1XQK - chains A and B; structure by X-ray diffraction, 1.95 A resolution.

[Chain A (and B)]
Molecule: Alanine racemase
From: Geobacillus stearothermophilus
Notes: EC 5.1.1.1; chain B of this document is another copy of the same molecule, construct and numbering; everything in this record applies to it too
UniProtKB: P10724 (ALR_BACST); residue numbers follow UniProt; this construct covers 1-382
Chain sequence (388 residues; each row starts with the number of its first residue):
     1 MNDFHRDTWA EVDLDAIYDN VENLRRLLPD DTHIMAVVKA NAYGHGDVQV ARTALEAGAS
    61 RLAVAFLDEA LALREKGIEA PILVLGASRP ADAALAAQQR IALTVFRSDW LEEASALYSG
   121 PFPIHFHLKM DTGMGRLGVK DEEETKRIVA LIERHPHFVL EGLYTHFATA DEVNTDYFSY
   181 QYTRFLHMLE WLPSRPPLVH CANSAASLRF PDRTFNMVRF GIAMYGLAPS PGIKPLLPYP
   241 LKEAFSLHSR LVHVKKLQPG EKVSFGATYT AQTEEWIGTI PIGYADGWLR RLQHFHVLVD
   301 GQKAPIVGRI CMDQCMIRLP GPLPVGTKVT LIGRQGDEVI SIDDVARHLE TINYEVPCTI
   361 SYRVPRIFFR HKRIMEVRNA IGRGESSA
Disordered / not traced: 1, 384-388 (chain B: 1, 382-388)
Modified positions: Lys129 (lysine nz-carboxylic acid; KCX)
Construct notes: modified residue (129); engineered mutation Phe265 (Tyr in P10724)
Residues lining bound ligands:
  - pmp-hydroxyisoxazole (PMH; (5-hydroxy-4-{[(3-hydroxyisoxazol-4-yl)amino]methyl}-6-methylpyridin-3-yl)methyl dihydrogen phosphate), molecule 1: Val37, Lys39, Tyr43, Leu85, Lys129, Arg136, Tyr164, His166, Asn203, Ser204, Arg219, Phe220, Gly221, Ile222, Tyr354
  - pmp-hydroxyisoxazole (PMH), molecule 2: Phe265, Tyr284, Cys311, Met312, Asp313
Swiss-Prot annotation at these positions:
  - active site: Lys39 (Proton acceptor)
  - binding site (substrate): Arg136, Met312
  - modified residue: Lys39 (N6-(pyridoxal phosphate)lysine), Lys129 (N6-carboxylysine)
  - mutagenesis: Lys39 (K39A: Loss of activity), His166 (H166A: 6.5-fold decrease in activity), Arg219 (R219A: 100-fold decrease in activity; R219E: 1000-fold decrease in activity; R219K: 4-fold decrease in activity), Tyr354 (Y354A: 54-fold increase in serine racemase activity; Y354N: 81-fold increase in serine racemase activity; Y354Q: 51-fold increase in serine racemase activity)

[How chain A and chain B interact]
Contacting residue pairs (146):
  Phe4(A) - Asp68(B)
  Phe4(A) - Arg89(B)  hydrogen bond (backbone-side chain)
  His5(A) - Leu67(B)
  His5(A) - Asp68(B)  salt bridge
  His5(A) - Arg89(B)
  His5(A) - Asp92(B)
  His5(A) - Leu95(B)
  Arg6(A) - Phe66(B)
  Arg6(A) - Asp68(B)
  Arg6(A) - Arg89(B)
  Asp7(A) - Arg89(B)  salt bridge
  Lys39(A) - Met312(B)
  Lys39(A) - Asp313(B)  salt bridge
  Ala40(A) - Ala285(B)  hydrophobic
  Ala40(A) - Met312(B)  hydrophobic
  Ala40(A) - Tyr362(B)
  Ala40(A) - Arg363(B)
  Asn41(A) - Tyr362(B)  hydrogen bond (backbone-side chain)
  Tyr43(A) - Met312(B)
  Ala65(A) - Asp313(B)
  Phe66(A) - Arg6(B)
  Phe66(A) - Arg363(B)
  Phe66(A) - Ile381(B)  hydrophobic
  Leu67(A) - His5(B)
  Asp68(A) - Phe4(B)
  Asp68(A) - His5(B)  salt bridge
  Asp68(A) - Arg6(B)
  Asp68(A) - Asn379(B)
  Asp68(A) - Ile381(B)
  Glu69(A) - Arg363(B)  salt bridge
  Leu71(A) - His5(B)
  Ala87(A) - Val252(B)  hydrophobic
  Arg89(A) - Phe4(B)  hydrogen bond (side chain-backbone)
  Arg89(A) - His5(B)
  Arg89(A) - Arg6(B)
  Arg89(A) - Asp7(B)  salt bridge
  Asp92(A) - His5(B)
  Leu95(A) - His5(B)
  Phe106(A) - Val252(B)
  Phe106(A) - His253(B)
  Arg107(A) - His253(B)  hydrogen bond
  Arg107(A) - Val254(B)  hydrogen bond (side chain-backbone)
  Arg107(A) - Val325(B)
  Asp131(A) - Lys255(B)  salt bridge
  Gly133(A) - Lys262(B)
  Met134(A) - Val263(B)
  Met134(A) - Ser264(B)  hydrogen bond (backbone-backbone)
  Met134(A) - Phe265(B)  hydrophobic
  Met134(A) - Cys311(B)  hydrophobic
  Gly135(A) - Lys255(B)  hydrogen bond (backbone-side chain)
  Gly135(A) - Val263(B)
  Gly135(A) - Met316(B)
  Arg136(A) - His253(B)
  Arg136(A) - Lys255(B)  hydrogen bond (backbone-side chain)
  Arg136(A) - Thr279(B)  hydrogen bond (backbone-side chain)
  Arg136(A) - Cys311(B)  hydrogen bond
  Arg136(A) - Gln314(B)
  Arg136(A) - Met316(B)
  Leu137(A) - His253(B)
  Leu137(A) - Thr279(B)
  Leu137(A) - Gln314(B)
  Gly138(A) - His253(B)
  Lys140(A) - Lys255(B)
  Lys140(A) - Leu257(B)
  Lys140(A) - Glu261(B)  salt bridge
  His166(A) - Phe265(B)
  Phe167(A) - Phe265(B)
  Ala168(A) - Ser264(B)
  Ala168(A) - Phe265(B)
  Ala168(A) - Gly266(B)  hydrogen bond (backbone-backbone)
  Thr169(A) - Gly266(B)
  Glu172(A) - Gly266(B)
  Tyr177(A) - Lys262(B)
  Val252(A) - Ala87(B)  hydrophobic
  Val252(A) - Phe106(B)
  His253(A) - Phe106(B)
  His253(A) - Arg107(B)
  His253(A) - Arg136(B)
  His253(A) - Leu137(B)
  His253(A) - Gly138(B)
  Val254(A) - Arg107(B)  hydrogen bond (backbone-side chain)
  Lys255(A) - Asp131(B)
  Lys255(A) - Gly135(B)  hydrogen bond (side chain-backbone)
  Lys255(A) - Arg136(B)  hydrogen bond (side chain-backbone)
  Lys255(A) - Lys140(B)
  Leu257(A) - Lys140(B)
  Glu261(A) - Lys140(B)  salt bridge
  Lys262(A) - Gly133(B)
  Lys262(A) - Tyr177(B)
  Val263(A) - Met134(B)
  Ser264(A) - Met134(B)  hydrogen bond (backbone-backbone)
  Ser264(A) - Ala168(B)
  Phe265(A) - Met134(B)  hydrophobic
  Phe265(A) - Arg136(B)
  Phe265(A) - His166(B)
  Phe265(A) - Phe167(B)
  Phe265(A) - Ala168(B)
  Gly266(A) - Ala168(B)  hydrogen bond (backbone-backbone)
  Gly266(A) - Thr169(B)
  Gly266(A) - Glu172(B)
  Ala267(A) - Thr169(B)
  Thr279(A) - Arg136(B)  hydrogen bond (side chain-backbone)
  Tyr284(A) - Tyr354(B)
  Tyr284(A) - Glu355(B)
  Ala285(A) - Ala40(B)  hydrophobic
  Leu289(A) - Glu355(B)
  Arg290(A) - Thr351(B)  hydrogen bond
  Arg290(A) - Ile352(B)
  Arg290(A) - Glu355(B)  hydrogen bond (backbone-side chain)
  Arg291(A) - Arg291(B)
  Arg291(A) - Glu350(B)  salt bridge
  Cys311(A) - Arg136(B)  hydrogen bond
  Met312(A) - Lys39(B)  hydrogen bond
  Met312(A) - Ala40(B)  hydrophobic
  Met312(A) - Tyr43(B)
  Met312(A) - Tyr354(B)  hydrophobic
  Met312(A) - Cys358(B)  hydrophobic
  Asp313(A) - Lys39(B)  salt bridge
  Asp313(A) - Ala65(B)
  Gln314(A) - Arg136(B)
  Gln314(A) - Leu137(B)
  Met316(A) - Gly135(B)
  Met316(A) - Arg136(B)
  Val325(A) - Arg107(B)
  Leu349(A) - Arg291(B)  hydrogen bond (backbone-side chain)
  Glu350(A) - Arg291(B)  salt bridge
  Thr351(A) - Arg290(B)  hydrogen bond
  Ile352(A) - Tyr284(B)
  Ile352(A) - Arg290(B)
  Tyr354(A) - Tyr284(B)
  Tyr354(A) - Met312(B)  hydrophobic
  Glu355(A) - Tyr284(B)
  Glu355(A) - Leu289(B)
  Glu355(A) - Arg290(B)  hydrogen bond (side chain-backbone)
  Cys358(A) - Met312(B)  hydrophobic
  Tyr362(A) - Ala40(B)
  Tyr362(A) - Asn41(B)  hydrogen bond (side chain-backbone)
  Arg363(A) - Ala40(B)
  Arg363(A) - Ala65(B)
  Arg363(A) - Phe66(B)
  Arg363(A) - Glu69(B)  salt bridge
  Asn379(A) - Asp68(B)  hydrogen bond
  Ile381(A) - Asp68(B)
  Ile381(A) - Ala72(B)
  Gly382(A) - Glu75(B)
  Arg383(A) - Glu75(B)
Also at the interface, not in a pair above, chain A (73 interface residues in all): Asp3, Thr359
Also at the interface, not in a pair above, chain B (73 interface residues in all): Asp3, Leu71, Lys129, Ala267, Thr359

[Summary]
The chain A/chain B interface involves 73 residues from each chain; the contacts include 26 hydrogen bonds and
13 salt bridges. Polar pairs include His5(A)-Asp68(B), Asp7(A)-Arg89(B) and Lys39(A)-Asp313(B). Bound to chain
A: pmp-hydroxyisoxazole.
Chain A and chain B are both Alanine racemase (Geobacillus stearothermophilus); the structure, Effect of a
Y265F Mutant on the Transamination Based Cycloserine Inactivation of Alanine Racemase, was determined by X-ray
diffraction together with 1XQL from the same study.
